Entry 1PHZ (X-ray diffraction, 2.20 A resolution); this record covers chain A.

== Chain A ==
Molecule: Protein (PHENYLALANINE hydroxylase)
Organism: Rattus norvegicus
Notes: EC 1.14.16.1; fragment: pheoh-24 (residues 1-429)
Reference sequence: P04176 (PH4H_RAT); residues 1-429 here = UniProt positions 1-429
Amino-acid sequence (429 residues; each row starts with the number of its first residue):
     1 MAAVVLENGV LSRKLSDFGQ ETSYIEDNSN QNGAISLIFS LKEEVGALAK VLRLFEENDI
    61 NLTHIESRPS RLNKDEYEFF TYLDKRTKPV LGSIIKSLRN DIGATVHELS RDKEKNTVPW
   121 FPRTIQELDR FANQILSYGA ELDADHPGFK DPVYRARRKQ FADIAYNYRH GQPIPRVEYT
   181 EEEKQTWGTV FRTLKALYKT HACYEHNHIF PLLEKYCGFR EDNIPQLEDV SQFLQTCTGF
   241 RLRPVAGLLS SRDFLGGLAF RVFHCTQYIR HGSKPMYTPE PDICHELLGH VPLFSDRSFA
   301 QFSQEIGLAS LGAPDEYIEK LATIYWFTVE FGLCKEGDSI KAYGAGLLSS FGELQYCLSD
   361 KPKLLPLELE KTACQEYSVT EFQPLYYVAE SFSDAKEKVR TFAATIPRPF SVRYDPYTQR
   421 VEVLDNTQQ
Not modelled in the structure: 1-18, 137-142, 428-429
Bound ions: Fe ion: His285, His290, Glu330
Curated features (UniProtKB/Swiss-Prot):
  - binding site (Fe cation): His285, His290, Glu330
  - modified residue: Ala2 (N-acetylalanine), Ser16 (Phosphoserine)

== Overview ==
The Fe ion site is built by His285, His290 and Glu330. UniProt lists 3 Fe cation-binding residues.
Chain A is Protein (PHENYLALANINE hydroxylase) (Rattus norvegicus); the structure, Structure of phosphorylated
phenylalanine hydroxylase, was determined by X-ray diffraction (same publication as 2PHM).
